Entry 8URQ (electron microscopy, 3.30 A resolution); this record covers chains F and A of the 5 polymer chains in the assembly.

# Chain F
Molecule: Meiotic recombination protein REC104
Organism: Saccharomyces cerevisiae S288C
UniProt: P33323 (RE104_YEAST); residue numbers follow UniProt; this construct covers 1-182
Amino-acid sequence (182 residues; row label = number of the first residue in the row):
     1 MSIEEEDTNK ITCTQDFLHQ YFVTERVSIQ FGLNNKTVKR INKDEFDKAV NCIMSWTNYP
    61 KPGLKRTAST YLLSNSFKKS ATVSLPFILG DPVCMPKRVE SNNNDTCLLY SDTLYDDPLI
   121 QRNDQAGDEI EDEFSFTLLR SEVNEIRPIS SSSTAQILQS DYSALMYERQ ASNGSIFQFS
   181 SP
Disordered / not traced: 1-8, 59-182
Reported in the primary citation:
  - mutagenesis - Y21A: unchanged binding to Meiotic recombination protein REC102
  - mutagenesis - Y21A: unchanged expression
  - binding site for gapped DNA: R26

# Chain A
Molecule: Meiosis-specific protein SPO11
Organism: Saccharomyces cerevisiae S288C
UniProt: P23179 (SPO11_YEAST); numbering as in UniProt (aligned over 1-398)
Amino-acid sequence (435 residues; each row starts with the number of its first residue):
     1 MALEGLRKKY KTRQELVKAL TPKRRSIHLN SNGHSNGTPC SNADVLAHIK HFLSLAANSL
    61 EQHQQPISIV FQNKKKKGDT NSPDIHTTLD FPLNGPHLST HQFKLKRCAI LLNLLKVVME
   121 KLPLGKNTTV RDIFYSNVEL FQRQANVVQW LDVIRFNFKL SPRKSLNIIP AQKGLVYSPF
   181 PIDIYDNILT CENEPKMQKQ TIFSGKPCLI PFFQDDAVIK LGTTSMCNIV IVEKEAVFTK
   241 LVNNYHKLST NTMLITGKGF PDFLTRLFLK KLEQYCSNLI SDCSIFTDAD PYGISIALNY
   301 THSNERNAYI CTMANYKGIR ITQVLAQNNE VHNKSIQLLS LNQRDYSLAK NLIASLTANS
   361 WDIATSPLKN VVIECQREIF FQKKAEMNEI DAGIFKYKSR HHHHHHHHHH GDYKDDDDKD
   421 YKDDDDKDYK DDDDK
Disordered / not traced: 1, 32-39, 77-85, 189-197, 223-227, 247-250, 331-334, 399-435
Sequence notes: conflict N81 (Ser in P23179), S99 (Cys in P23179), S204 (Pro in P23179), N278 (Lys in P23179), V372 (Ile in P23179), G393 (Arg in P23179), K396 (Glu in P23179); expression tag (399-435)
Ion coordination: Mg2+: D288, D290
Swiss-Prot annotation at these positions:
  - active site: Y135 (O-(5'-phospho-DNA)-tyrosine intermediate)
  - binding site (Mg(2+)): E233, D288
  - mutagenesis: Y135 (Y135F: Loss of activity)
Reported in the primary citation:
  - catalytic residues: Y135
  - Mg2+ coordination: D288, D290
  - catalytic residues: E233, D288 (proposed by the authors, not directly observed)
  - mutagenesis - L112A: unchanged expression
  - mutagenesis - L3A, R7D, L20A: decreased binding to Rec102 or Rec104
  - binding site for gapped DNA: K76, H101, K104, R131, R143, Q144, K173, E233, F260, R266, Y292, R344, S347
  - specificity-determining residues: R131, Q144, E233
  - mutagenesis - L60A: unchanged binding to Meiotic recombination protein REC102

# How chain F and chain A interact
Pairs across the interface - 11 pairs, chain F then chain A:
  K10(F) - E4(A)
  T12(F) - L3(A)
  T12(F) - R7(A)
  D16(F) - R7(A)  salt bridge
  Q20(F) - R7(A)  hydrogen bond (side chain-backbone)
  Q20(F) - K11(A)
  Y21(F) - Y10(A)
  Y21(F) - T12(A)
  Y21(F) - R13(A)
  F22(F) - R13(A)  hydrogen bond (backbone-side chain)
  V23(F) - R13(A)
Also at the interface, not in a pair above, chain F (9 interface residues in all): N9, F17
Also at the interface, not in a pair above, chain A (8 interface residues in all): L6
From the paper, about this interface:
  - interface residues, chain F: Y21(F)
  - hot spots on chain F (mutagenesis) - Y21A: decreased binding to Meiosis-specific protein SPO11 (chain A)

# Overview
Chain F and chain A form an interface of 9 and 8 residues respectively; the contacts include 2 hydrogen bonds
and 1 salt bridge. Among the polar pairs are D16(F)-R7(A), Q20(F)-R7(A) and F22(F)-R13(A). From the paper:
catalytic residues Y135(A), E233(A) and D288(A); L3A, R7D and L20A of chain A reduce binding to Rec102 or
Rec104; 6 substitutions were tested in all.
Here chain F is Meiotic recombination protein REC104 and chain A is Meiosis-specific protein SPO11, both from
Saccharomyces cerevisiae S288C. Entry 8URQ (Spo11 core complex with gapped DNA) was determined by electron
microscopy together with 8URU from the same study.
